Entry 5E8P (X-ray diffraction, 2.00 A resolution); this record covers chains A and C of the 3 polymer chains in the assembly.

== Chain A ==
Molecule: H-2 class I histocompatibility antigen, D-B alpha chain
Source organism: Mus musculus
UniProtKB: P01899 (HA11_MOUSE); residues 1-276 here correspond to UniProt positions 25-300 (UniProt number = residue number + 24)
Chain sequence (276 residues; row label = number of the first residue in the row):
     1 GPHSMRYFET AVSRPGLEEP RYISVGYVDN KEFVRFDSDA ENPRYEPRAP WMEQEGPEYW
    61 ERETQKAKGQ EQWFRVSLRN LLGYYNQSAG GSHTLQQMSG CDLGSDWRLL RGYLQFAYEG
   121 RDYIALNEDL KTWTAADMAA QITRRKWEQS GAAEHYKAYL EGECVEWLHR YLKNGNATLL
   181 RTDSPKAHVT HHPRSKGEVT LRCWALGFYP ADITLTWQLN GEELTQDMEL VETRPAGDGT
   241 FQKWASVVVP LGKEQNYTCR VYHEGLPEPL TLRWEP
Unresolved in the structure: 177-180
Disulfide bonds: Cys-101/Cys-164, Cys-203/Cys-259

== Chain C ==
Molecule: Ceramide synthase 5
Notes: EC 2.3.1.24
UniProtKB: Q9D6K9 (CERS5_MOUSE); residues 1-9 here correspond to UniProt positions 379-387 (UniProt number = residue number + 378)
Chain sequence (9 residues; row label = number of the first residue in the row):
     1 MCLRLTAVM
Modified positions: Leu-5 (norleucine; NLE)
Construct notes: engineered mutation Leu-5 (Met384 in Q9D6K9)

== Chain A / chain C interface ==
Pairs across the interface - 48 pairs, chain A then chain C:
  Met-5(A) with Met-1(C)
  Tyr-7(A) with Met-1(C), hydrogen bond (side chain-backbone); Cys-2(C)
  Tyr-45(A) with Cys-2(C)
  Glu-63(A) with Met-1(C); Cys-2(C), hydrogen bond
  Lys-66(A) with Met-1(C); Cys-2(C), hydrogen bond (side chain-backbone); Arg-4(C)
  Gln-70(A) with Leu-3(C); Arg-4(C); Leu-5(C), hydrogen bond (side chain-backbone)
  Trp-73(A) with Leu-5(C); Thr-6(C), hydrogen bond (side chain-backbone); Ala-7(C), hydrogen bond (side chain-backbone); Val-8(C); Met-9(C), hydrophobic
  Val-76(A) with Val-8(C), hydrophobic
  Ser-77(A) with Val-8(C); Met-9(C), hydrogen bond (side chain-backbone)
  Asn-80(A) with Val-8(C); Met-9(C), hydrogen bond (side chain-backbone)
  Leu-81(A) with Met-9(C), hydrophobic
  Tyr-84(A) with Met-9(C), hydrogen bond (side chain-backbone)
  Leu-95(A) with Met-9(C), hydrophobic
  Gln-97(A) with Leu-5(C)
  Phe-116(A) with Leu-5(C); Met-9(C), hydrophobic
  Tyr-123(A) with Met-9(C), hydrophobic
  Thr-143(A) with Met-9(C), hydrogen bond (side chain-backbone)
  Lys-146(A) with Val-8(C); Met-9(C), hydrogen bond (side chain-backbone)
  Trp-147(A) with Ala-7(C), hydrogen bond (side chain-backbone); Val-8(C), hydrogen bond (side chain-backbone); Met-9(C), hydrophobic
  Ser-150(A) with Ala-7(C)
  Ala-152(A) with Thr-6(C)
  His-155(A) with Arg-4(C), hydrogen bond (side chain-backbone); Thr-6(C)
  Tyr-156(A) with Leu-3(C), hydrophobic; Arg-4(C); Leu-5(C); Thr-6(C), hydrogen bond (side chain-backbone)
  Tyr-159(A) with Met-1(C), hydrogen bond (side chain-backbone); Cys-2(C); Leu-3(C), hydrophobic
  Trp-167(A) with Met-1(C)
  Tyr-171(A) with Met-1(C), hydrogen bond (side chain-backbone)
Interface residues without a listed pair, chain A (32 interface residues in all): Tyr-59, Arg-62, Ser-99, Leu-114, Ile-124, Glu-163

== Summary ==
The interface between chain A and chain C involves 32 residues on one side and 9 on the other, with 17
hydrogen bonds. Polar pairs include Tyr-7(A)/Met-1(C), Glu-63(A)/Cys-2(C) and Lys-66(A)/Cys-2(C).
Here chain A is H-2 class I histocompatibility antigen, D-B alpha chain (Mus musculus) and chain C is Ceramide
synthase 5. Entry 5E8P (The structure of the TEIPP associated altered peptide ligand Trh4-p5NLE in complex
with H-2D(b)) was determined by X-ray diffraction (same publication as 5E8N and 5E8O).
